9IUC - chains A and B; structure by electron microscopy, 3.80 A resolution.

[Chain A (and B)]
Molecule: Solute carrier family 53 member 1
Organism: Homo sapiens
Notes: chain B of this document is another copy of the same molecule, construct and numbering; everything in this record applies to it too
Reference sequence: Q9UBH6 (S53A1_HUMAN); residues 1-696 here = UniProt positions 1-696
Chain sequence (704 residues; each row starts with the number of its first residue):
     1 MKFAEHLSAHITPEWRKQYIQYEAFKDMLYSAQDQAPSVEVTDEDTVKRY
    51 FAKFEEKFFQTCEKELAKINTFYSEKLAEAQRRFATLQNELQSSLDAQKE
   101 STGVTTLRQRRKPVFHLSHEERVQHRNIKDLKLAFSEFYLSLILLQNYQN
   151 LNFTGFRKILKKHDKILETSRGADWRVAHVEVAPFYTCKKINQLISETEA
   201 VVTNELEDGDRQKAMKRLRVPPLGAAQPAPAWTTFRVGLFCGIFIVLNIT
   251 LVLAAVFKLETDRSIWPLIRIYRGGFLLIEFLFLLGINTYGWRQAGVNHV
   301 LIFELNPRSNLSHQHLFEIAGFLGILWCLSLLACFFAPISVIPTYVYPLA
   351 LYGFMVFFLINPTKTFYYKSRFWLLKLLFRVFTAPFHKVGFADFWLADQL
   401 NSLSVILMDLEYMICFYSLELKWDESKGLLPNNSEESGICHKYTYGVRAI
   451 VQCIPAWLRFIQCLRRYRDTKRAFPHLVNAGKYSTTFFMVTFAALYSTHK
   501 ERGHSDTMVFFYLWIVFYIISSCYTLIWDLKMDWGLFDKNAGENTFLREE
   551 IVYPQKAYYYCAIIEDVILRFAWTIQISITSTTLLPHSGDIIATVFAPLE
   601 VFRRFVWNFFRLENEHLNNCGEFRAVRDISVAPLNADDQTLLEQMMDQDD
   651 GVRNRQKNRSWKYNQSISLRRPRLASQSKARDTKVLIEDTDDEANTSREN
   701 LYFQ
Disordered / not traced: 36-49, 100-118, 208-226, 434-436, 626-704
Differences from the reference sequence: expression tag (697-704)
Disulfides: Cys415-Cys440
Ligand contacts:
  - 1,2-Distearoyl-sn-glycerophosphoethanolamine (3PE), molecule 1: Gln227, Pro228, Ala229, Val237, Cys241, Phe244, Ile245, Asn248, Ile249, Val252, Phe283, Ile287, Tyr290, Arg293, His313, Gln314, Phe317
  - 1,2-Distearoyl-sn-glycerophosphoethanolamine (3PE), molecule 2: Ala231, Trp232, Phe235
  - 1,2-Distearoyl-sn-glycerophosphoethanolamine (3PE), molecule 3: Ile243, Leu247, Thr250, Lys258, Leu326, Leu329, Leu332, Ala333, Phe336, Pro338
  - 1,2-Distearoyl-sn-glycerophosphoethanolamine (3PE), molecule 4: Ile245, Val246, Ile249, Thr250, Leu253, Phe257, Lys258
  - 1,2-Distearoyl-sn-glycerophosphoethanolamine (3PE), molecule 5: Leu278, Phe281, Leu282, Leu285, Thr289, Phe303, Leu305, Asn306, Ser309, Asn310, Leu311, Leu316, Ile319, Leu323, Tyr352, Met355, Phe358, Leu359, Lys369, Ser370, Trp373, Leu374, Trp395, Leu396, Leu400, Leu403, Ile406, Leu410
  - arachidonic acid (ACD): Ile265, Trp266, Phe276, Glu280, Ile591, Thr594, Pro598
  - inositol hexakisphosphate (IHP): Met1, Lys2, Phe3, Lys158, Lys162, Lys165, Tyr368, Lys369
Swiss-Prot annotation at these positions:
  - region: Lys158 to Lys165 (Important for inositol polyphosphate binding)
  - binding site (phosphate): Asp398, Asn401, Lys482, Tyr483, Arg570, Arg603, Arg604
  - site: Trp573 (Gating residue for phosphate transport)
  - modified residue: Ser668 (Phosphoserine), Thr690 (Phosphothreonine)
  - natural variant: Ser136 (S136N: In IBGC6), Leu140 (L140P: In IBGC6), Leu145 (L145P: In IBGC6), Leu218 (L218S: In IBGC6), Arg459 (R459C: In IBGC6), Asn619 (N619D: In IBGC6), Ile629 (I629S: In IBGC6)
  - mutagenesis: Tyr22 (Y22A: Decreases phosphate efflux), Lys158 (K158A: Decreases phosphate efflux. Decreases phosphate efflux; when associated with A-161 and A-165), Lys161 (K161A: Decreases phosphate efflux; when associated with A-158 and A-165), Lys165 (K165A: Decreases phosphate efflux; when associated with A-158 and A-161), Arg211 (R211E: Increases phosphate efflux; when associated with E-219), Arg219 (R219E: Increases phosphate efflux; when associated with E-211), Phe235 (F235G: Decreases phosphate efflux), Gly238 (G238F: Monomeric; decreases phosphate efflux), Leu239 (L239G: Decreases phosphate efflux), Gly242 (G242F: Monomeric; decreases phosphate efflux), Arg270 (R270A: Decreases phosphate efflux), Arg273 (R273A: Decreases phosphate efflux), 21 further mutagenesis entries in UniProt

[How chain A and chain B interact]
Residue-residue contacts (25):
  Arg16(A) - Leu133(B)
  Arg16(A) - Glu137(B)  salt bridge
  Asp27(A) - Arg126(B)  salt bridge
  Arg126(A) - Asp27(B)  salt bridge
  Asp130(A) - Arg16(B)  salt bridge
  Leu133(A) - Arg16(B)
  Ala231(A) - Thr234(B)
  Thr234(A) - Ala231(B)
  Thr234(A) - Thr234(B)
  Thr234(A) - Phe235(B)
  Phe235(A) - Thr234(B)
  Phe235(A) - Val237(B)  hydrophobic
  Phe235(A) - Gly238(B)
  Gly238(A) - Phe235(B)
  Gly238(A) - Gly238(B)
  Gly238(A) - Leu239(B)  hydrogen bond (backbone-backbone)
  Leu239(A) - Gly238(B)  hydrogen bond (backbone-backbone)
  Leu239(A) - Cys241(B)
  Leu239(A) - Gly242(B)
  Gly242(A) - Leu239(B)
  Ile243(A) - Gly242(B)
  Ile243(A) - Val246(B)  hydrophobic
  Val246(A) - Ile243(B)  hydrophobic
  Val246(A) - Val246(B)  hydrophobic
  Lys258(A) - Lys258(B)
Interface residues without a listed pair, chain A (19 interface residues in all): Ala24, Arg122, Val237, Cys241, Ile245
Interface residues without a listed pair, chain B (18 interface residues in all): Arg122, Ile245

[Overview]
The interface between chain A and chain B involves 19 residues on one side and 18 on the other, with 2
hydrogen bonds and 4 salt bridges. Among the polar pairs are Arg16(A)-Glu137(B), Asp27(A)-Arg126(B) and
Asp130(A)-Arg16(B).
Both chains are Solute carrier family 53 member 1 (Homo sapiens). Entry 9IUC (Cryo-EM structure of human XPR1
in complex with InsP6 in closed state - in the presence ...) was determined by electron microscopy (same
publication as 9INE, 9INF, 9INH and 9ITG).
